9AVJ - chains B and F of the 7 polymer chains in the assembly; structure by electron microscopy, 3.72 A resolution.

# Chain B
Protein: ATP synthase subunit alpha
Organism: Bacillus sp. PS3
Notes: EC 7.1.2.2
UniProt: A0A0M3VGF9 (A0A0M3VGF9_BACP3); numbering as in UniProt (aligned over 27-501)
Amino-acid sequence (475 residues; numbered 27 to 501; the number before each row is that of its first residue):
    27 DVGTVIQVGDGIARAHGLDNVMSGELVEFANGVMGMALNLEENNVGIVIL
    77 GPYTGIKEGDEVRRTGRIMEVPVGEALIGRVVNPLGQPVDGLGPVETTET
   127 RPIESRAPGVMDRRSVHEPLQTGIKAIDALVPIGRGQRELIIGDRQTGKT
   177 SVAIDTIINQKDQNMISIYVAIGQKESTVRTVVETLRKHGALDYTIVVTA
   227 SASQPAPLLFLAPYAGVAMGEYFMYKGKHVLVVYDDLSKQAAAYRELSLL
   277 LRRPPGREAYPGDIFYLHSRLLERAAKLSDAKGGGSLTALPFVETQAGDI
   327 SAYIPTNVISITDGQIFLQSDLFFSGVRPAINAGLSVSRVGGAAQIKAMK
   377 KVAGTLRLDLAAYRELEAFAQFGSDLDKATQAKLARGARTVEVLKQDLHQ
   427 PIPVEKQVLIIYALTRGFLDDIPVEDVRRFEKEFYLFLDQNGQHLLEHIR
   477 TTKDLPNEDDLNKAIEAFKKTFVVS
Unresolved in the structure: 397-403, 496-501
Differences from the reference sequence: conflict S193 (Cys in A0A0M3VGF9), F463 (Trp in A0A0M3VGF9)
Residues lining bound ligands:
  - AMP-PNP (ANP; phosphoaminophosphonic acid-adenylate ester), molecule 1: R171, Q172, T173, G174, K175, T176, S177, E320, R354, P355, Q422, D423, L424
  - AMP-PNP (ANP), molecule 2: S336, V363, R365

# Chain F
Protein: ATP synthase subunit beta
Organism: Bacillus sp. PS3
Notes: EC 7.1.2.2
UniProt: A0A0M4U1P9 (A0A0M4U1P9_BACP3); residues 1-471 here = UniProt positions 1-471
Amino-acid sequence (471 residues; each row starts with the number of its first residue):
     1 MTRGRVIQVMGPVVDVKFENGHLPAIYNALKIQHKARNENEVDIDLTLEV
    51 ALHLGDDTVRTIAMASTDGLIRGMEVIDTGAPISVPVGEVTLGRVFNVLG
   101 EPIDLEGDIPADARRDPIHRPAPKFEELATEVEILETGIKVVDLLAPYIK
   151 GGKIGLFGGAGVGKTVLIQELIHNIAQEHGGISVFAGVGDRTREGNDLYH
   201 EMKDSGVISKTAMVFGQMNEPPGARMRVALTGLTMAEYFRDEQGQDVLLF
   251 IDNIFRFTQAGSEVSALLGRMPSAVGYQPTLATEMGQLQERITSTAKGSI
   301 TSIQAIYVPADDYTDPAPATTFSHLDATTNLERKLAEMGIYPAVDPLAST
   351 SRALAPEIVGEEHYQVARKVQQTLQRYKELQDIIAILGMDELSDEDKLVV
   401 HRARRIQFFLSQNFHVAEQFTGQPGSYVPVKETVRGFKEILEGKYDHLPE
   451 DAFRLVGRIEEVVEKAKAMGV
Unresolved in the structure: 1, 471
Differences from the reference sequence: conflict D190 (Glu in A0A0M4U1P9)
Bound ions: Mg2+: T165 (together with AMP-PNP)
Residues lining bound ligands:
  - AMP-PNP (ANP; phosphoaminophosphonic acid-adenylate ester), molecule 1: A160, G161, V162, G163, K164, T165, V166, R191, N253, Y341, A417
  - AMP-PNP (ANP), molecule 2: L354, Y364, R368

# Chain B / chain F interface
Contacting residue pairs - 49 pairs, chain B then chain F:
  L44(B) - R72(F)  hydrogen bond (backbone-side chain)
  D45(B) - R72(F)
  M48(B) - N40(F)
  M48(B) - V42(F)  hydrophobic
  M48(B) - G69(F)
  S49(B) - G69(F)  hydrogen bond (backbone-backbone)
  N65(B) - V9(F)
  N65(B) - M10(F)
  L66(B) - Q8(F)
  L66(B) - V9(F)  hydrogen bond (backbone-backbone)
  L66(B) - R72(F)
  E67(B) - M10(F)
  E67(B) - R72(F)  hydrogen bond (backbone-side chain)
  E68(B) - Q8(F)
  G92(B) - N40(F)
  E130(B) - D68(F)
  A133(B) - N219(F)
  V136(B) - N196(F)
  M137(B) - I103(F)
  M137(B) - D104(F)
  M137(B) - L105(F)  hydrophobic
  M137(B) - N196(F)  hydrogen bond (backbone-side chain)
  M137(B) - Y199(F)  hydrophobic
  R139(B) - T192(F)
  P280(B) - A266(F)
  G282(B) - V275(F)
  R283(B) - P309(F)
  R283(B) - D315(F)  salt bridge
  G288(B) - E263(F)
  D289(B) - E263(F)
  F291(B) - M218(F)  hydrophobic
  F291(B) - R256(F)
  Y292(B) - P222(F)
  S295(B) - M218(F)
  E299(B) - T192(F)  hydrogen bond
  E299(B) - M218(F)
  E299(B) - N219(F)
  S327(B) - D311(F)  hydrogen bond
  T332(B) - A160(F)
  N333(B) - Y307(F)
  I335(B) - A160(F)
  I335(B) - R191(F)
  S336(B) - R191(F)  hydrogen bond (backbone-side chain)
  I337(B) - R191(F)
  T338(B) - R191(F)  hydrogen bond (backbone-side chain)
  D339(B) - R191(F)  salt bridge
  D339(B) - R193(F)  salt bridge
  L361(B) - E337(F)
  R365(B) - R191(F)
Interface residues without a listed pair, chain B (41 interface residues in all): G43, N46, V71, R90, I94, G135, D138, P281
Interface residues without a listed pair, chain F (41 interface residues in all): I7, T67, L70, I71, P221, R225, Q259, P272, G276, A310, D312, F420

# In short
Chain B and chain F each contribute 41 residues to their interface; the contacts include 9 hydrogen bonds and
3 salt bridges. Polar pairs include R283(B)-D315(F), D339(B)-R191(F) and D339(B)-R193(F). One AMP-PNP molecule
is bound between chain B and chain F. Ligands of chain B: AMP-PNP.
Here chain B is ATP synthase subunit alpha and chain F is ATP synthase subunit beta, both from Bacillus sp.
PS3. Entry 9AVJ (PS3 F1 ATPase Wild type) was determined by electron microscopy together with 8U1H from the
same study.
